Entry 3O93 (X-ray diffraction, 1.84 A resolution); this record covers chains A and D of the 4 polymer chains in the assembly.

Chain A (and D):
Molecule: nicotinamidase
From: Streptococcus pneumoniae
Notes: chain D of this document is another copy of the same molecule, construct and numbering; everything in this record applies to it too
UniProt: Q97PM2 (Q97PM2_STRPN); residue numbers follow UniProt; this construct covers 1-191
Amino-acid sequence (211 residues; row label = number of the first residue in the row; numbers below 1 keep their minus sign (Met-19 is residue -19)):
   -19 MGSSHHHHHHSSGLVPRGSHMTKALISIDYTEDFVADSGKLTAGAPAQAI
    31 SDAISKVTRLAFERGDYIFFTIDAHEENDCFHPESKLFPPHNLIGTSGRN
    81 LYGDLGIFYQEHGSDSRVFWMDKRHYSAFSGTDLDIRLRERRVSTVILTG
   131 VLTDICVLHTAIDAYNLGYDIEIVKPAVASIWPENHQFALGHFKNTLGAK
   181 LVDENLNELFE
Disordered / not traced: -19 to 0, 191 (chain D: -19 to 1, 57-58, 191)
Modified residues: Cys136 (s-(pyridin-3-ylcarbonyl)-l-cysteine; JJJ)
Sequence notes: expression tag (-19 to 0)
Bound ions: Zn2+: Asp53, His55, Glu64, His71, Cys136

How chain A and chain D interact:
Contacting residue pairs (38; chain A residue first):
  Glu64(A) - Tyr145(D)
  Leu67(A) - Asn175(D)
  Leu67(A) - Thr176(D)
  Leu67(A) - Gly178(D)
  Phe68(A) - Asn175(D)
  His105(A) - Asn146(D)  hydrogen bond
  Tyr106(A) - Tyr145(D)
  Tyr106(A) - Thr176(D)  hydrogen bond (side chain-backbone)
  Ser110(A) - Asn146(D)
  Asp134(A) - Phe168(D)
  Asp134(A) - His172(D)
  Ile135(A) - Thr176(D)
  His139(A) - Ile142(D)
  His139(A) - His172(D)  hydrogen bond
  His139(A) - Leu177(D)
  Ile142(A) - His139(D)
  Ile142(A) - Ile142(D)  hydrophobic
  Asp143(A) - Asp143(D)
  Asp143(A) - Asn146(D)
  Tyr145(A) - Glu64(D)
  Tyr145(A) - Tyr106(D)
  Asn146(A) - His105(D)  hydrogen bond
  Asn146(A) - Ser110(D)
  Asn146(A) - Asp143(D)
  Asn165(A) - Phe168(D)
  Phe168(A) - Asp134(D)
  Phe168(A) - Asn165(D)
  Phe168(A) - Phe168(D)  hydrophobic
  His172(A) - Asp134(D)  hydrogen bond (side chain-backbone)
  His172(A) - His139(D)  hydrogen bond
  Asn175(A) - Leu67(D)
  Asn175(A) - Phe68(D)
  Thr176(A) - Leu67(D)
  Thr176(A) - Tyr106(D)  hydrogen bond (backbone-side chain)
  Thr176(A) - Ile135(D)
  Leu177(A) - Leu67(D)
  Leu177(A) - His139(D)
  Gly178(A) - Leu67(D)
Interface residues without a listed pair, chain A (25 interface residues in all): His62, Pro63, Ser107, Leu138, Lys174
Interface residues without a listed pair, chain D (24 interface residues in all): His62, Pro63, Ser107, Leu138

In short:
The interface between chain A and chain D involves 25 residues on one side and 24 on the other; the contacts
include 7 hydrogen bonds. Among the polar pairs are His105(A)-Asn146(D), Tyr106(A)-Thr176(D) and
His139(A)-His172(D). Asp53(A), His55(A), Glu64(A), His71(A) and Cys136(A) form the Zn2+ site.
Both chains are nicotinamidase (Streptococcus pneumoniae). Entry 3O93 (High resolution crystal structures of
Streptococcus pneumoniae nicotinamidase with trapped intermediates provide insights into catalytic mechanism
...) was determined by X-ray diffraction, deposited together with 3O90, 3O91, 3O92 and 3O94.
